Entry 4OQP (X-ray diffraction, 1.60 A resolution); this record covers chain A.

# Chain A
Protein: Deoxyribonucleoside regulator
Organism: Bacillus subtilis subsp. subtilis
Notes: fragment: C-terminal domain
UniProtKB: P39140 (DEOR_BACSU); numbering as in UniProt (aligned over 56-313)
Chain sequence (264 residues; row label = number of the first residue in the row):
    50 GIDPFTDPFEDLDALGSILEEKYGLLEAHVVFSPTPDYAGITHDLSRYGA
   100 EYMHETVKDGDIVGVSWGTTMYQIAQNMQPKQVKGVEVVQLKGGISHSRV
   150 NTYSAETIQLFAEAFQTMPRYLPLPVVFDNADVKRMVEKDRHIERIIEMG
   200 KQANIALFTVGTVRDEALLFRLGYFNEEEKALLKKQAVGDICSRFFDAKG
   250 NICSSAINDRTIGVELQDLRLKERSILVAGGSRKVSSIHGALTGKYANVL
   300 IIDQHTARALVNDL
Unresolved in the structure: 50-57, 312-313
Covalently attached groups: pentane-3,4-diol-5-phosphate (PED) linked to Lys141
Differences from the reference sequence: expression tag (50-55)

# Summary
Chain A is Deoxyribonucleoside regulator (Bacillus subtilis subsp. subtilis); the structure, Structure of the
effector-binding domain of deoxyribonucleoside regulator DeoR from Bacillus subtilis in complex with
deoxyribose-5-phosphate, was determined by X-ray diffraction together with 4OQQ from the same study.
